Entry 7U06 (electron microscopy, 4.20 A resolution (low resolution: residue-level contacts below are approximate; hydrogen-bond / salt-bridge calls are withheld)); this record covers chains E and F of the 27 polymer chains in the assembly.

Chain E:
Name: Trafficking protein particle complex subunit 33
Source organism: Saccharomyces cerevisiae
Reference sequence: Q99394 (TRS33_YEAST); residues 1-268 here = UniProt positions 1-268
Sequence (268 residues; numbered 1 to 268; the number before each row is that of its first residue):
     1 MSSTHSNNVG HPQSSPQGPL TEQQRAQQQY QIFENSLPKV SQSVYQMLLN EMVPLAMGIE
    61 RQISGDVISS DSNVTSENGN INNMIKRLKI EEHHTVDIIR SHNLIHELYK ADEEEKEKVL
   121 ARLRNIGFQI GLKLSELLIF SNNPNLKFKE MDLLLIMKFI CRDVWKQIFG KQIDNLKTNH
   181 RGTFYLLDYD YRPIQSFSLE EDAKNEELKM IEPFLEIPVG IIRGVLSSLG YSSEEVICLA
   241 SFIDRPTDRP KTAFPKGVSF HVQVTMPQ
Unresolved in the structure: 1-31, 65-87, 267-268

Chain F:
Name: Trafficking protein particle complex subunit BET3
Source organism: Saccharomyces cerevisiae
Reference sequence: P36149 (BET3_YEAST); numbering as in UniProt (aligned over 1-193)
Sequence (193 residues; numbered 1 to 193; the number before each row is that of its first residue):
     1 MVSTTQSRSL KAMGEEIWKN KTEKINTELF TLTYGSIVAQ LCQDYERDFN KVNDHLYSMG
    61 YNIGCRLIED FLARTALPRC ENLVKTSEVL SKCAFKIFLN ITPNITNWSH NKDTFSLILD
   121 ENPLADFVEL PMDAMKSLWY SNILCGVLKG SLEMVQLDCD VWFVSDILRG DSQTEIKVKL
   181 NRILKDEIPI GED
Unresolved in the structure: 1-6, 191-193
UniProt features mapped onto this chain:
  - lipidation: Cys80 (S-palmitoyl cysteine)
  - mutagenesis: Cys80 (C80S: Loss of palmitoylation)
Covalently attached groups: palmitic acid (PLM) linked to Cys80

Interface between chain E and chain F:
Residue-residue contacts (67):
  Pro38(E) - Ile25(F)
  Pro38(E) - Thr27(F)
  Lys39(E) - Trp18(F)
  Lys39(E) - Lys24(F)
  Lys39(E) - Ile25(F)
  Lys39(E) - Thr27(F)
  Lys39(E) - Asn100(F)
  Val40(E) - Glu23(F)
  Val40(E) - Lys24(F)
  Val40(E) - Ile25(F)
  Val40(E) - Thr27(F)
  Val40(E) - Phe30(F)
  Val40(E) - Phe98(F)
  Ser41(E) - Glu23(F)
  Ser41(E) - Ile97(F)
  Ser41(E) - Phe98(F)
  Gln42(E) - Glu23(F)
  Ser43(E) - Leu67(F)
  Ser43(E) - Asp70(F)
  Tyr45(E) - Ile25(F)
  Tyr45(E) - Phe30(F)
  Tyr45(E) - Thr33(F)
  Met47(E) - Ile63(F)
  Met47(E) - Arg66(F)
  Met47(E) - Leu67(F)
  Leu48(E) - Phe30(F)
  Leu48(E) - Thr33(F)
  Leu48(E) - Ile37(F)
  Leu48(E) - Ile63(F)
  Leu48(E) - Ile143(F)
  Glu51(E) - Met59(F)
  Glu51(E) - Asn62(F)
  Glu51(E) - Ile63(F)
  Met52(E) - Ile37(F)
  Leu55(E) - Ile37(F)
  Leu55(E) - Leu41(F)
  Leu55(E) - His55(F)
  Leu55(E) - Met59(F)
  Gly58(E) - His55(F)
  Ile59(E) - Leu41(F)
  Ile59(E) - Asp44(F)
  Ile59(E) - Tyr45(F)
  Ile59(E) - His55(F)
  Gln62(E) - His55(F)
  Ile63(E) - Tyr45(F)
  Glu91(E) - Tyr57(F)
  Glu91(E) - Lys149(F)
  Glu91(E) - Asp160(F)
  Glu91(E) - Val161(F)
  Glu91(E) - Trp162(F)
  Ile98(E) - Ser58(F)
  Ser101(E) - Asn62(F)
  Arg122(E) - Gln40(F)
  Arg122(E) - Asp44(F)
  Ile126(E) - Ser36(F)
  Ile126(E) - Gln40(F)
  Gln129(E) - Ser36(F)
  Ile130(E) - Thr33(F)
  Ile130(E) - Ser36(F)
  Lys133(E) - Leu32(F)
  Leu137(E) - Asn26(F)
  Leu137(E) - Glu28(F)
  Leu137(E) - Leu29(F)
  Leu137(E) - Leu32(F)
  Leu138(E) - Glu28(F)
  Ile168(E) - Leu29(F)
  Arg192(E) - Glu23(F)
Interface residues without a listed pair, chain E (37 interface residues in all): Val44, Leu49, Ile90, Val96, Arg100, Asn125, Leu134, Ile139, Gln167
Interface residues without a listed pair, chain F (39 interface residues in all): Gln43, Lys51, Asp54, Arg74, Leu99

Summary:
37 residues of chain E and 39 residues of chain F are in contact. Covalently linked palmitic acid: at
Cys80(F). UniProt lists one mutagenesis site on chain F.
Chain E is Trafficking protein particle complex subunit 33 and chain F is Trafficking protein particle complex
subunit BET3, both from Saccharomyces cerevisiae; the structure, Structure of the yeast TRAPPII-Rab11/Ypt32
complex in the closed/open state (composite structure), was determined by electron microscopy together with
7U05 from the same study.
